Entry 3QC6 (X-ray diffraction, 1.90 A resolution); this record covers chain X.

Chain X:
Protein: Platelet binding protein GspB
Source organism: Streptococcus gordonii
UniProtKB: Q939N5 (Q939N5_STRGN); numbering as in UniProt (aligned over 245-604)
Sequence (360 residues; row label = number of the first residue in the row):
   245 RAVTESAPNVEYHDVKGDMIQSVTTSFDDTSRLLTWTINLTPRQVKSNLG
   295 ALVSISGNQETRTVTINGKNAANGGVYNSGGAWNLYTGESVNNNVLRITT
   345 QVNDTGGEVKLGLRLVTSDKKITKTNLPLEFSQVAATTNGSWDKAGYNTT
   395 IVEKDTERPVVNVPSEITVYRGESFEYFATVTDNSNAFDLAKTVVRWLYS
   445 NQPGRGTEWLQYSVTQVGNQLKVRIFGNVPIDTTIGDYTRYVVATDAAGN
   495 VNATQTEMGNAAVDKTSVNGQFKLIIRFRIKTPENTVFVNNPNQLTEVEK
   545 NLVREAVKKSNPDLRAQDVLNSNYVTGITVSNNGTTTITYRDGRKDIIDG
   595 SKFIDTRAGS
Disordered / not traced: 245, 321-325, 602-604
Construct notes: engineered mutation S444 (Asn in Q939N5)
Metal / ion sites: Ca2+: D399, E401, D427, N428, D490
Residues lining bound ligands:
  - nitrogen molecule (HDZ), molecule 1: N428, S429, N430
  - nitrogen molecule (HDZ), molecule 2: R559, A560, Q561
UniProt features mapped onto this chain:
  - site (Important for interaction with host glycoprotein and virulence): Y443, R484, Y485
  - mutagenesis: Y443 (Y443F: Strongly reduced interaction with GP1BA carbohydrate chains), R484 (R484E: Strongly reduced interaction with GP1BA carbohydrate chains. Strongly reduced platelet binding), Y485 (Y485F: Strongly reduced interaction with GP1BA carbohydrate chains)
From the paper describing this entry:
  - Ca2+ coordination: D399
  - mutagenesis - R484E: decreased binding to biotinylated sialyl-T antigen
  - mutagenesis - R484E: decreased binding to human platelets

Overview:
Ligands of chain X: nitrogen molecule. The Ca2+ site is built by D399, E401, D427, N428 and D490. UniProt
lists 3 mutagenesis sites. From the paper: R484E reduces binding to biotinylated sialyl-T antigen; Ca2+
coordination by D399.
Chain X is Platelet binding protein GspB (Streptococcus gordonii); the structure, GspB, was determined by
X-ray diffraction together with 5IUC and 3QC5 from the same study.
